PDB entry 6LGL | electron microscopy, 4.40 A resolution (low resolution: residue-level contacts below are approximate; hydrogen-bond / salt-bridge calls are withheld) | chains O and B of the 46 polymer chains in the assembly

Chain O (and B):
Protein: Major capsid protein
Source organism: Human herpesvirus 3
Notes: chain B of this document is another copy of the same molecule, construct and numbering; everything in this record applies to it too
UniProt: Q6QCL5 (Q6QCL5_HHV3); residues 1-1396 here = UniProt positions 1-1396
Chain sequence (1396 residues; row label = number of the first residue in the row):
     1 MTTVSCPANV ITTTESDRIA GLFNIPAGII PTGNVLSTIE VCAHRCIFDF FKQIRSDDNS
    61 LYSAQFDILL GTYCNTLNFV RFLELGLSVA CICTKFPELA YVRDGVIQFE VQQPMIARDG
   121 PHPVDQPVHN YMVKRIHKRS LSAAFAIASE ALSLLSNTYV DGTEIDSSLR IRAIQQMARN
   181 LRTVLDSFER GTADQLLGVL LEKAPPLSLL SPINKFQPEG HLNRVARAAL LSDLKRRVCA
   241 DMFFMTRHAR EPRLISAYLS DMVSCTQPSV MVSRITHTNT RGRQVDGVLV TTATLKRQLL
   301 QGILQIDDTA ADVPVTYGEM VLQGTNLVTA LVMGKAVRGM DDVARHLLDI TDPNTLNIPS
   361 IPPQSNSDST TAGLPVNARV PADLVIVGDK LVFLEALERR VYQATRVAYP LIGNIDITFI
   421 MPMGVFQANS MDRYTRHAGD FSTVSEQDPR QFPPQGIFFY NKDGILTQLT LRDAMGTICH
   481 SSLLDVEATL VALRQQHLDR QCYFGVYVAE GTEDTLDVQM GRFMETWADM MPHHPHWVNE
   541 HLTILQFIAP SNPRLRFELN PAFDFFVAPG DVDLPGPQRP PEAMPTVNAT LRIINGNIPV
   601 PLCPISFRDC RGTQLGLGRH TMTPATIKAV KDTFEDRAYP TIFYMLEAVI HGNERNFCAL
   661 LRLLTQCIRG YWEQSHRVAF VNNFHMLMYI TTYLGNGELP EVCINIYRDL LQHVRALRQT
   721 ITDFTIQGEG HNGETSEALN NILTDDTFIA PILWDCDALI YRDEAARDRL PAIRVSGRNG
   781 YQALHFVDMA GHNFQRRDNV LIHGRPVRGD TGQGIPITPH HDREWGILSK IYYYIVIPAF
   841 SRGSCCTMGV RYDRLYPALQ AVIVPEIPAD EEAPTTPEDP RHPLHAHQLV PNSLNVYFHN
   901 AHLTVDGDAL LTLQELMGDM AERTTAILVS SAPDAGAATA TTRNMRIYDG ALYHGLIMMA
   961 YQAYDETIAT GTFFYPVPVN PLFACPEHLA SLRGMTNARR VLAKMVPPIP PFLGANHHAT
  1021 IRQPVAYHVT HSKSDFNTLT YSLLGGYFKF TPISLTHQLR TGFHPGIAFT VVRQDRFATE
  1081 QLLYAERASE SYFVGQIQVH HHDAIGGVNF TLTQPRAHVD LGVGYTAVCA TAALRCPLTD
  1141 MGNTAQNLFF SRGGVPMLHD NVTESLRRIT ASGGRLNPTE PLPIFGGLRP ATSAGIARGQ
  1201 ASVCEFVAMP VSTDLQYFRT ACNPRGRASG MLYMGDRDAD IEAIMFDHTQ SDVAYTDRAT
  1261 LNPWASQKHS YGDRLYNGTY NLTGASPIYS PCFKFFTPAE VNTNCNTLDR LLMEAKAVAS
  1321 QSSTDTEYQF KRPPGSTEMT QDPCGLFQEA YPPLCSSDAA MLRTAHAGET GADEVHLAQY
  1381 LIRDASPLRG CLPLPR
Unresolved in the structure: 1-15, 349-374

How chain O and chain B interact:
Residue-residue contacts (67; chain O residue first):
  Arg-18(O) / Asp-67(B)
  Leu-22(O) / Asp-67(B)
  Phe-23(O) / Leu-69(B)
  Ala-27(O) / Thr-72(B)
  Pro-31(O) / Thr-72(B)
  Thr-32(O) / Thr-72(B)
  Thr-32(O) / Tyr-73(B)
  Gly-33(O) / Thr-72(B)
  Gly-33(O) / Tyr-73(B)
  Gly-33(O) / Cys-74(B)
  Asn-34(O) / Cys-74(B)
  Val-35(O) / Tyr-73(B)
  Val-35(O) / Cys-74(B)
  Val-35(O) / Asn-75(B)
  Thr-38(O) / Ala-404(B)
  Glu-40(O) / Ala-404(B)
  Glu-40(O) / Arg-406(B)
  Ser-56(O) / Ala-146(B)
  Ser-56(O) / Asn-180(B)
  Asp-57(O) / Ala-146(B)
  Asp-57(O) / Ala-148(B)
  Asp-57(O) / Gln-176(B)
  Asp-57(O) / Asn-180(B)
  Asn-59(O) / Ser-149(B)
  Asn-59(O) / Glu-150(B)
  Leu-61(O) / Arg-172(B)
  Leu-61(O) / Gln-176(B)
  Tyr-62(O) / Glu-150(B)
  Tyr-62(O) / Ala-151(B)
  Tyr-62(O) / Ala-173(B)
  Tyr-62(O) / Gln-176(B)
  Ala-64(O) / Ile-165(B)
  Ala-64(O) / Leu-169(B)
  Asp-67(O) / Leu-22(B)
  Asp-67(O) / Phe-23(B)
  Leu-69(O) / Phe-23(B)
  Gly-71(O) / Thr-32(B)
  Thr-72(O) / Pro-31(B)
  Thr-72(O) / Thr-32(B)
  Thr-72(O) / Gly-33(B)
  Tyr-73(O) / Gly-33(B)
  Tyr-73(O) / Asn-34(B)
  Cys-74(O) / Pro-31(B)
  Cys-74(O) / Gly-33(B)
  Cys-74(O) / Asn-34(B)
  Cys-74(O) / Val-35(B)
  Asn-75(O) / Asn-34(B)
  Asn-75(O) / Val-35(B)
  Thr-76(O) / Asn-34(B)
  Ala-146(O) / Ser-56(B)
  Ala-148(O) / Asp-57(B)
  Ala-148(O) / Asp-58(B)
  Ser-149(O) / Asn-59(B)
  Glu-150(O) / Tyr-62(B)
  Ala-151(O) / Tyr-62(B)
  Ile-165(O) / Ala-64(B)
  Arg-172(O) / Leu-61(B)
  Arg-172(O) / Ser-63(B)
  Ala-173(O) / Tyr-62(B)
  Gln-176(O) / Asp-58(B)
  Gln-176(O) / Leu-61(B)
  Gln-176(O) / Tyr-62(B)
  Asn-180(O) / Ser-56(B)
  Asn-180(O) / Asp-58(B)
  Ala-404(O) / Thr-38(B)
  Arg-406(O) / Glu-40(B)
  Arg-406(O) / Lys-52(B)
Also at the interface, not in a pair above, chain O (48 interface residues in all): Ile-29, Ile-30, Leu-36, Ile-39, Lys-52, Asp-58, Ile-68, Phe-145, Leu-169, Gln-403, Thr-405
Also at the interface, not in a pair above, chain B (47 interface residues in all): Arg-18, Ala-27, Ile-29, Ile-30, Ile-68, Gly-71, Thr-76, Ile-147, Arg-399, Gln-403

Summary:
48 residues of chain O and 47 residues of chain B are in contact.
Both chains are Major capsid protein (Human herpesvirus 3). Entry 6LGL (The atomic structure of
varicella-zoster virus A-capsid) was determined by electron microscopy (same publication as 6LGN).
